7WTR - chains C2 and SN of the 19 polymer chains in the assembly; structure by electron microscopy, 3.50 A resolution.

# Chain C2
Molecule: 18S rRNA
From: Saccharomyces cerevisiae
Sequence (1800 nucleotides; numbered 1 to 1800; the number before each row is that of its first residue):
     1 UAUCUGGUUGAUCCUGCCAGUAGUCAUAUGCUUGUCUCAAAGAUUAAGCC
    51 AUGCAUGUCUAAGUAUAAGCAAUUUAUACAGUGAAACUGCGAAUGGCUCA
   101 UUAAAUCAGUUAUCGUUUAUUUGAUAGUUCCUUUACUACAUGGUAUAACU
   151 GUGGUAAUUCUAGAGCUAAUACAUGCUUAAAAUCUCGACCCUUUGGAAGA
   201 GAUGUAUUUAUUAGAUAAAAAAUCAAUGUCUUCGGACUCUUUGAUGAUUC
   251 AUAAUAACUUUUCGAAUCGCAUGGCCUUGUGCUGGCGAUGGUUCAUUCAA
   301 AUUUCUGCCCUAUCAACUUUCGAUGGUAGGAUAGUGGCCUACCAUGGUUU
   351 CAACGGGUAACGGGGAAUAAGGGUUCGAUUCCGGAGAGGGAGCCUGAGAA
   401 ACGGCUACCACAUCCAAGGAAGGCAGCAGGCGCGCAAAUUACCCAAUCCU
   451 AAUUCAGGGAGGUAGUGACAAUAAAUAACGAUACAGGGCCCAUUCGGGUC
   501 UUGUAAUUGGAAUGAGUACAAUGUAAAUACCUUAACGAGGAACAAUUGGA
   551 GGGCAAGUCUGGUGCCAGCAGCCGCGGUAAUUCCAGCUCCAAUAGCGUAU
   601 AUUAAAGUUGUUGCAGUUAAAAAGCUCGUAGUUGAACUUUGGGCCCGGUU
   651 GGCCGGUCCGAUUUUUUCGUGUACUGGAUUUCCAACGGGGCCUUUCCUUC
   701 UGGCUAACCUUGAGUCCUUGUGGCUCUUGGCGAACCAGGACUUUUACUUU
   751 GAAAAAAUUAGAGUGUUCAAAGCAGGCGUAUUGCUCGAAUAUAUUAGCAU
   801 GGAAUAAUAGAAUAGGACGUUUGGUUCUAUUUUGUUGGUUUCUAGGACCA
   851 UCGUAAUGAUUAAUAGGGACGGUCGGGGGCAUCAGUAUUCAAUUGUCAGA
   901 GGUGAAAUUCUUGGAUUUAUUGAAGACUAACUACUGCGAAAGCAUUUGCC
   951 AAGGACGUUUUCAUUAAUCAAGAACGAAAGUUAGGGGAUCGAAGAUGAUC
  1001 AGAUACCGUCGUAGUCUUAACCAUAAACUAUGCCGACUAGGGAUCGGGUG
  1051 GUGUUUUUUUAAUGACCCACUCGGCACCUUACGAGAAAUCAAAGUCUUUG
  1101 GGUUCUGGGGGGAGUAUGGUCGCAAGGCUGAAACUUAAAGGAAUUGACGG
  1151 AAGGGCACCACCAGGAGUGGAGCCUGCGGCUUAAUUUGACUCAACACGGG
  1201 GAAACUCACCAGGUCCAGACACAAUAAGGAUUGACAGAUUGAGAGCUCUU
  1251 UCUUGAUUUUGUGGGUGGUGGUGCAUGGCCGUUCUUAGUUGGUGGAGUGA
  1301 UUUGUCUGCUUAAUUGCGAUAACGAACGAGACCUUAACCUACUAAAUAGU
  1351 GGUGCUAGCAUUUGCUGGUUAUCCACUUCUUAGAGGGACUAUCGGUUUCA
  1401 AGCCGAUGGAAGUUUGAGGCAAUAACAGGUCUGUGAUGCCCUUAGACGUU
  1451 CUGGGCCGCACGCGCGCUACACUGACGGAGCCAGCGAGUCUAACCUUGGC
  1501 CGAGAGGUCUUGGUAAUCUUGUGAAACUCCGUCGUGCUGGGGAUAGAGCA
  1551 UUGUAAUUAUUGCUCUUCAACGAGGAAUUCCUAGUAAGCGCAAGUCAUCA
  1601 GCUUGCGUUGAUUACGUCCCUGCCCUUUGUACACACCGCCCGUCGCUAGU
  1651 ACCGAUUGAAUGGCUUAGUGAGGCCUCAGGAUCUGCUUAGAGAAGGGGGC
  1701 AACUCCAUCUCAGAGCGGAGAAUUUGGACAAACUUGGUCAUUUAGAGGAA
  1751 CUAAAAGUCGUAACAAGGUUUCCGUAGGUGAACCUGCGGAAGGAUCAUUA
Not modelled in the structure: 73-75, 133-135, 489-498, 659-675, 1157-1621, 1631-1634

# Chain SN
Name: 40S ribosomal protein S13
From: Saccharomyces cerevisiae
Reference sequence: P05756 (RS13_YEAST); residues 1-151 here = UniProt positions 1-151
Amino-acid sequence (151 residues; row label = number of the first residue in the row):
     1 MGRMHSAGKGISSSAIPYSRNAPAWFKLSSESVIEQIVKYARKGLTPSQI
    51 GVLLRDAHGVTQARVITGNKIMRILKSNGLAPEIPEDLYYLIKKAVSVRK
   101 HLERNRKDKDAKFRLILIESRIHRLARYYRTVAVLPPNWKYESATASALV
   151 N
Not modelled in the structure: 1
Curated features (UniProtKB/Swiss-Prot):
  - modified residue: Ser32 (Phosphoserine)
  - cross-link (Glycyl lysine isopeptide (Lys-Gly)): Lys39 (interchain with G-Cter in ubiquitin), Lys43 (interchain with G-Cter in ubiquitin)

# Chain C2 / chain SN interface
Contacting residue pairs (95; chain C2 residue first):
  U626(C2) - Phe113(SN)  sugar contact
  C627(C2) - His5(SN)  hydrogen bond to the phosphate
  C627(C2) - Ile116(SN)  sugar contact
  C627(C2) - Leu117(SN)  sugar contact
  C627(C2) - Ser120(SN)  hydrogen bond to the sugar
  G628(C2) - His5(SN)  salt bridge to the phosphate
  G628(C2) - Ser120(SN)  phosphate contact
  G628(C2) - Arg124(SN)  salt bridge to the phosphate
  U629(C2) - Arg127(SN)  salt bridge to the phosphate
  U813(C2) - Lys76(SN)  salt bridge to the phosphate
  A859(C2) - Asn69(SN)  base contact
  A859(C2) - Arg73(SN)  hydrogen bond to the sugar
  U861(C2) - Arg20(SN)  hydrogen bond to the phosphate
  U861(C2) - Arg64(SN)  salt bridge to the phosphate
  A862(C2) - Ile16(SN)  phosphate contact
  A862(C2) - Lys70(SN)  base contact
  U864(C2) - Ile11(SN)  sugar contact
  G866(C2) - Gly2(SN)  hydrogen bond to the phosphate
  G866(C2) - Arg3(SN)  salt bridge to the phosphate
  G866(C2) - Met4(SN)  sugar contact
  G867(C2) - Arg3(SN)  salt bridge to the phosphate
  G867(C2) - Met4(SN)  hydrogen bond to the phosphate
  G867(C2) - Asp87(SN)  base contact
  G867(C2) - Arg121(SN)  phosphate contact
  G868(C2) - Ser48(SN)  hydrogen bond to the base
  G868(C2) - Glu86(SN)  base contact
  G868(C2) - Asp87(SN)  sugar contact
  G868(C2) - Tyr90(SN)  sugar contact
  G868(C2) - Arg121(SN)  salt bridge to the phosphate
  A869(C2) - Tyr90(SN)  sugar contact
  G877(C2) - Asp110(SN)  hydrogen bond to the base
  G878(C2) - His101(SN)  hydrogen bond to the base
  G878(C2) - Asp108(SN)  hydrogen bond to the sugar
  G878(C2) - Asp110(SN)  sugar contact
  G879(C2) - Asn105(SN)  hydrogen bond to the sugar
  G879(C2) - Lys107(SN)  sugar contact
  G879(C2) - Asp108(SN)  sugar contact
  C880(C2) - Asn105(SN)  sugar contact
  G938(C2) - Arg114(SN)  hydrogen bond to the phosphate
  A939(C2) - Phe113(SN)  stacking on the base
  A939(C2) - Arg114(SN)  salt bridge to the phosphate
  C950(C2) - His101(SN)  hydrogen bond to the sugar
  A951(C2) - Ser97(SN)  sugar contact
  A951(C2) - Val98(SN)  sugar contact
  A951(C2) - His101(SN)  sugar contact
  A952(C2) - Lys94(SN)  phosphate contact
  A952(C2) - Arg114(SN)  sugar contact
  G953(C2) - Lys94(SN)  salt bridge to the phosphate
  G954(C2) - Gly8(SN)  phosphate contact
  A955(C2) - Arg3(SN)  salt bridge to the phosphate
  A955(C2) - Gly8(SN)  phosphate contact
  A955(C2) - Lys9(SN)  phosphate contact
  A955(C2) - Gly10(SN)  hydrogen bond to the phosphate
  C956(C2) - Gly10(SN)  phosphate contact
  C956(C2) - Ile11(SN)  hydrogen bond to the phosphate
  C956(C2) - Ser12(SN)  hydrogen bond to the phosphate
  G957(C2) - Ser12(SN)  phosphate contact
  U958(C2) - Ser13(SN)  base contact
  U958(C2) - Arg55(SN)  hydrogen bond to the sugar
  U959(C2) - Ser14(SN)  phosphate contact
  U959(C2) - Ala15(SN)  sugar contact
  U959(C2) - Pro17(SN)  base contact
  U959(C2) - Thr61(SN)  hydrogen bond to the sugar
  U960(C2) - Ser14(SN)  phosphate contact
  U960(C2) - Ile16(SN)  phosphate contact
  U960(C2) - Ser48(SN)  hydrogen bond to the sugar
  U960(C2) - Gly51(SN)  sugar contact
  U960(C2) - Val52(SN)  hydrogen bond to the sugar
  U960(C2) - Arg55(SN)  sugar contact
  U961(C2) - Pro47(SN)  sugar contact
  U961(C2) - Ser48(SN)  sugar contact
  U961(C2) - Glu86(SN)  hydrogen bond to the sugar
  C962(C2) - Lys70(SN)  phosphate contact
  C962(C2) - Ile71(SN)  phosphate contact
  C962(C2) - Met72(SN)  hydrogen bond to the phosphate
  A963(C2) - Lys70(SN)  salt bridge to the phosphate
  A963(C2) - Tyr128(SN)  sugar contact
  U964(C2) - Tyr128(SN)  hydrogen bond to the phosphate
  U965(C2) - Arg124(SN)  sugar contact
  U965(C2) - Leu125(SN)  sugar contact
  U965(C2) - Tyr128(SN)  sugar contact
  A966(C2) - Met4(SN)  phosphate contact
  A966(C2) - Arg124(SN)  salt bridge to the phosphate
  A967(C2) - Arg124(SN)  salt bridge to the phosphate
  A974(C2) - Lys112(SN)  hydrogen bond to the phosphate
  C975(C2) - Lys112(SN)  salt bridge to the phosphate
  U1018(C2) - Lys107(SN)  phosphate contact
  A1019(C2) - Lys107(SN)  salt bridge to the phosphate
  C1034(C2) - Gly2(SN)  phosphate contact
  G1035(C2) - Gly2(SN)  hydrogen bond to the phosphate
  G1035(C2) - Lys9(SN)  phosphate contact
  C1072(C2) - Ile11(SN)  phosphate contact
  G1073(C2) - Lys9(SN)  phosphate contact
  G1073(C2) - Ile11(SN)  phosphate contact
  G1074(C2) - Lys9(SN)  phosphate contact
Also at the interface, not in a pair above, chain C2 (50 interface residues in all): A812, U860, A863, G976
Also at the interface, not in a pair above, chain SN (57 interface residues in all): Ser6, Gln49, Gln62, Ala63, Leu91, Lys109, Tyr129

# Overview
50 residues of chain C2 and 57 residues of chain SN are in contact, with 25 hydrogen bonds, 16 salt bridges
and 1 aromatic stacking contact. Among the polar pairs are G868(C2)-Ser48(SN), G877(C2)-Asp110(SN) and
G878(C2)-His101(SN).
Here chain C2 is 18S rRNA and chain SN is 40S ribosomal protein S13, both from Saccharomyces cerevisiae. Entry
7WTR (Cryo-EM structure of a yeast pre-40S ribosomal subunit - State Tsr1-3) was determined by electron
microscopy (same publication as 7WTN, 7WTO, 7WTP and 7WTQ).
